7A0D - chains HHH and III of the 3 polymer chains in the assembly; structure by X-ray diffraction, 1.60 A resolution.

[Chain HHH]
Molecule: Prothrombin
Source organism: Bos taurus
Notes: EC 3.4.21.5
UniProt: P00735 (THRB_BOVIN); residues 1-259 here correspond to UniProt positions 367-625 (UniProt number = residue number + 366)
Sequence (259 residues; numbered 1 to 259; the number before each row is that of its first residue):
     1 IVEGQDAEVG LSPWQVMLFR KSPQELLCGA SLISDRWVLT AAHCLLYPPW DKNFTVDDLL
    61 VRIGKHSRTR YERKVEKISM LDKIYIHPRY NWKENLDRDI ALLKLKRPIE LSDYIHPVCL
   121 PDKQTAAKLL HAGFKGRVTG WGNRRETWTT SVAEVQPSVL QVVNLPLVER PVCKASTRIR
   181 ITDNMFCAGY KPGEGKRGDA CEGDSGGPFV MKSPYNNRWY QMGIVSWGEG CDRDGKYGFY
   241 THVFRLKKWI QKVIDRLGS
Not modelled in the structure: 71-72
Disulfides: Cys28-Cys44, Cys173-Cys187, Cys201-Cys231
Covalent attachments: N-acetylglucosamine (NAG) linked to Asn53
Bound ions: Na+: Arg233, Lys236

[Chain III]
Molecule: Hirudin variant-1
Notes: engineered mutation(s): C16U/C28U
UniProt: P01050 (HIRV1_HIRME); residues 1-65 here = UniProt positions 1-65
Sequence (65 residues; row label = number of the first residue in the row):
     1 VVYTDCTESG QNLCLUEGSN VCGQGNKUIL GSDGEKNQCV TGEGTPKPQS HNDGDFEEIP
    61 EEYLQ
Not modelled in the structure: 65
Sequence notes: modified residue (16, 28)
Modified positions: Sec16 (selenocysteine); Sec28 (selenocysteine)
Disulfides: Cys6-Cys14, Cys22-Cys39
Covalent attachments: covalent link Sec16-Sec28
Reported in the primary citation:
  - contacts within the chain: Asp5-Lys47 (hydrogen bond), Thr4-Lys47 (hydrogen bond)

[Interface between chain HHH and chain III]
Residue-residue contacts (60; chain HHH residue first):
  Met17(HHH) with Phe56(III), hydrophobic
  Phe19(HHH) with Phe56(III), hydrophobic
  Arg20(HHH) with Asn52(III)
  Lys21(HHH) with Leu64(III)
  Gln24(HHH) with Gly54(III); Glu58(III), hydrogen bond; Ile59(III), hydrogen bond (side chain-backbone)
  Glu25(HHH) with Asn52(III), hydrogen bond; Asp53(III); Gly54(III)
  Leu26(HHH) with Asn52(III); Asp53(III), hydrogen bond (backbone-backbone)
  Leu27(HHH) with Asn52(III)
  His43(HHH) with Val1(III), hydrogen bond (side chain-backbone)
  Tyr47(HHH) with Val1(III); Leu13(III)
  Pro49(HHH) with Leu13(III), hydrophobic; Gln24(III); Pro46(III)
  Trp50(HHH) with Lys47(III), hydrogen bond (side chain-backbone); Pro48(III); Gln49(III)
  Lys52(HHH) with Gln49(III), hydrogen bond
  Leu60(HHH) with Tyr63(III), hydrophobic
  Arg62(HHH) with Ile59(III)
  Arg68(HHH) with Asp53(III), salt bridge; Asp55(III), hydrogen bond (side chain-backbone); Phe56(III)
  Thr69(HHH) with Glu57(III)
  Lys77(HHH) with Tyr63(III)
  Ile78(HHH) with Ile59(III), hydrophobic; Tyr63(III), hydrogen bond (backbone-side chain)
  Trp92(HHH) with Gln24(III)
  Asn95(HHH) with Tyr3(III), hydrogen bond
  Glu146(HHH) with Thr4(III)
  Trp148(HHH) with Ser50(III)
  Gln156(HHH) with Asp53(III)
  Arg178(HHH) with Asn20(III)
  Ile179(HHH) with Val21(III), hydrophobic
  Cys201(HHH) with Val2(III)
  Glu202(HHH) with Val2(III)
  Ser205(HHH) with Val1(III), hydrogen bond (side chain-backbone)
  Ser226(HHH) with Val1(III), hydrogen bond (backbone-backbone)
  Trp227(HHH) with Val1(III)
  Gly228(HHH) with Val1(III), hydrogen bond (backbone-backbone); Val2(III); Tyr3(III), hydrogen bond (backbone-backbone)
  Glu229(HHH) with Tyr3(III); Leu15(III); Ser19(III); Asn20(III); Val21(III), hydrogen bond (side chain-backbone)
  Gly230(HHH) with Val2(III); Tyr3(III), hydrogen bond (backbone-backbone); Leu15(III)
  Cys231(HHH) with Val2(III), hydrophobic
  Arg233(HHH) with Asp5(III), salt bridge; Leu15(III); Ser19(III), hydrogen bond
  Lys236(HHH) with Ser19(III), hydrogen bond (side chain-backbone)
Also at the interface, not in a pair above, chain HHH (42 interface residues in all): Lys65, Met80, Leu96, Trp141, Val152
Also at the interface, not in a pair above, chain III (30 interface residues in all): Glu17, Gly18, His51, Pro60

[Overview]
The interface between chain HHH and chain III involves 42 residues on one side and 30 on the other; the
contacts include 18 hydrogen bonds and 2 salt bridges. Among the polar pairs are Arg68(HHH)-Asp53(III),
Arg233(HHH)-Asp5(III) and Gln24(HHH)-Glu58(III). Covalently linked N-acetylglucosamine: at Asn53(HHH). The
paper reports contacts within the chain involving Lys47(III), Asp5(III) and Thr4(III).
Here chain HHH is Prothrombin (Bos taurus) and chain III is Hirudin variant-1. Entry 7A0D (The Crystal
Structure of Bovine Thrombin in complex with Hirudin (C16U/C28U) at 1.6 Angstroms Resolution) was determined
by X-ray diffraction together with 7A0E and 7A0F from the same study.
